8F4P - chains A and D of the 4 polymer chains in the assembly; structure by electron microscopy, 3.70 A resolution.

[Chain A]
Molecule: Spike glycoprotein
Source organism: Severe acute respiratory syndrome coronavirus 2
UniProtKB: P0DTC2 (SPIKE_SARS2); numbering as in UniProt (aligned over 14-1149)
Amino-acid sequence (1136 residues; row label = number of the first residue in the row):
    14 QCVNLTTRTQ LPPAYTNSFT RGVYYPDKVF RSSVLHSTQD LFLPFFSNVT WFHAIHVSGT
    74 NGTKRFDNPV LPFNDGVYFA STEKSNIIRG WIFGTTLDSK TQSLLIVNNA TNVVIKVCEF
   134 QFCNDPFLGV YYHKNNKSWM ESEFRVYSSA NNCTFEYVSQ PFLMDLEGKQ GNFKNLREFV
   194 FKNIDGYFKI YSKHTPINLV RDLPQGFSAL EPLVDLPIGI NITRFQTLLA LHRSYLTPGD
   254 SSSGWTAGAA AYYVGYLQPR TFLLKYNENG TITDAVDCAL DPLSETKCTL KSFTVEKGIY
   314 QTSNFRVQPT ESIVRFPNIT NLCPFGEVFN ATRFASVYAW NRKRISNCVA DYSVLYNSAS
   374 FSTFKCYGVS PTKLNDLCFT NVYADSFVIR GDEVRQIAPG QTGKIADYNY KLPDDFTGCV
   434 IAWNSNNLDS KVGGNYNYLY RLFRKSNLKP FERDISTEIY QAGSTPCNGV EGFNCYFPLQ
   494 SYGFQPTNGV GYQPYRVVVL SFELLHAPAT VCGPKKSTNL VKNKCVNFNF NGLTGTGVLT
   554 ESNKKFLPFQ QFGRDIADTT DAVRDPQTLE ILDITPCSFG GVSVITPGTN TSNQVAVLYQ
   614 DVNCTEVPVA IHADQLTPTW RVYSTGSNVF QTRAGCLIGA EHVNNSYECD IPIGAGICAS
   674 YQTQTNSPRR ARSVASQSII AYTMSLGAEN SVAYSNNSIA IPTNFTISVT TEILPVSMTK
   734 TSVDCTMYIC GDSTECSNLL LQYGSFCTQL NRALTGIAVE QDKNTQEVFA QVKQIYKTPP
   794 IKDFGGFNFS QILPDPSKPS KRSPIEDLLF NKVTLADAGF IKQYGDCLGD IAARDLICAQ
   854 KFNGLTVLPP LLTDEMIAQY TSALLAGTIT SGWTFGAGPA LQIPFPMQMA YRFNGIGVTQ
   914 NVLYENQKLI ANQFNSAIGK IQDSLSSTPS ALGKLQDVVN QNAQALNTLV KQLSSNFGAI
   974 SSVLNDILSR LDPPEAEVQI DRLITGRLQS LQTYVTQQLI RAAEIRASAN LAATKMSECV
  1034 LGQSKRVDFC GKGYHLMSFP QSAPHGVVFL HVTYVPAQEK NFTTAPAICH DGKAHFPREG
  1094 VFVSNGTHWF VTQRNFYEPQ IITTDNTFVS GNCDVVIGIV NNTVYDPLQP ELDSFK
Not modelled in the structure: 71-75, 618-640, 677-688, 828-848, 941-943, 1147-1149
Disulfides: Cys-336/Cys-361, Cys-379/Cys-432, Cys-391/Cys-525, Cys-480/Cys-488, Cys-538/Cys-590, Cys-617/Cys-649, Cys-662/Cys-671, Cys-738/Cys-760, Cys-743/Cys-749, Cys-1032/Cys-1043, Cys-1082/Cys-1126
Covalently attached groups: N-acetylglucosamine (NAG) linked to Asn-282, Asn-331, Asn-343, Asn-603, Asn-616, Asn-657, Asn-709, Asn-717, Asn-1098, Asn-1134
Construct notes: conflict Pro-817 (Phe in P0DTC2), Pro-892 (Ala in P0DTC2), Pro-899 (Ala in P0DTC2), Pro-942 (Ala in P0DTC2), Pro-986 (Lys in P0DTC2), Pro-987 (Val in P0DTC2)
UniProt features mapped onto this chain:
  - region: Asn-280 to Cys-301 (Putative superantigen), Arg-403 to Asp-405 (Integrin-binding motif), Asn-448 to Phe-456 (Immunodominant HLA epitope recognized by the CD8+), Pro-681 to Ala-684 (Putative superantigen), Ser-816 to Tyr-837 (Fusion peptide 1), Lys-835 to Phe-855 (Fusion peptide 2)
  - site (Cleavage): Arg-685, Ser-686, Arg-815, Ser-816
  - glycosylation: Asn-17 (N-linked (GlcNAc...) (complex) asparagine), Asn-61 (N-linked (GlcNAc...) (hybrid) asparagine), Asn-74 (N-linked (GlcNAc...) (complex) asparagine), Asn-122 (N-linked (GlcNAc...) (hybrid) asparagine), Asn-149 (N-linked (GlcNAc...) (complex) asparagine), Asn-165 (N-linked (GlcNAc...) (complex) asparagine), Asn-234 (N-linked (GlcNAc...) (high mannose) asparagine), Asn-282 (N-linked (GlcNAc...) (complex) asparagine), Thr-323 (O-linked (GalNAc) threonine), Ser-325 (O-linked (HexNAc...) serine), Asn-331 (N-linked (GlcNAc...) (complex) asparagine), Asn-343 (N-linked (GlcNAc...) (complex) asparagine), Asn-603 (N-linked (GlcNAc...) (hybrid) asparagine), Asn-616 (N-linked (GlcNAc...) (complex) asparagine), Asn-657 (N-linked (GlcNAc...) (complex) asparagine), Thr-676 (O-linked (GlcNAc...) threonine), Thr-678 (O-linked (GlcNAc...) threonine), Asn-709 (N-linked (GlcNAc...) (high mannose) asparagine), Asn-717 (N-linked (GlcNAc...) (hybrid) asparagine), Asn-801 (N-linked (GlcNAc...) (hybrid) asparagine) and 3 more in UniProt
  - natural variant: Leu-18 (L18F: In strain: Beta/B.1.351, Gamma/P.1 and 1 more), Thr-19 (T19I: In strain: Omicron/BQ.1.1, Omicron/XBB.1.5 and 1 more; T19R: In strain: Delta/B.1.617.2, Omicron/BA.2 and 4 more), Thr-20 (T20N: In strain: Gamma/P.1), Leu-24 to Ala-27 (sequence variant, change not given here; In strain: Omicron/BA.2, Omicron/BA.2.12.1 and 6 more), Pro-26 (P26S: In strain: Gamma/P.1), Gln-52 (Q52H: In strain: Omicron/EG.5.1), Ala-67 (A67V: In strain: Eta/B.1.525, Omicron/BA.1), His-69 to Val-70 (deletion: In strain: Alpha/B.1.1.7, Eta/B.1.525 and 5 more), Gly-75 (G75V: In strain: Lambda/C.37), Thr-76 (T76I: In strain: Lambda/C.37), Asp-80 (D80A: In strain: Beta/B.1.351), Val-83 (V83A: In strain: Omicron/XBB.1.5, Omicron/EG.5.1), 79 further natural variant entries in UniProt
  - mutagenesis: His-69 to Val-70 (Increased incorporation of cleaved spike into virions), Asn-121 (N121Q: Partial loss of biliverdin affinity), Arg-190 (R190K: Partial loss of biliverdin affinity), Asn-234 (N234Q: Increased resistance to neutralizing antibodies), Asn-331 (N331Q: Reduced viral infectivity), Asn-343 (N343Q: Reduced viral infectivity), Leu-452 (L452R: Increased resistance to neutralizing antibodies. Decreases HLA binding to NF9 epitope. Increased binding affinity to human ACE2), Tyr-453 (Y453F: Decreased HLA binding to NF9 epitope. Increased binding affinity to human ACE2), Ala-475 (A475V: Increased resistance to neutralizing antibodies), Val-483 (V483A: Increased resistance to neutralizing antibodies), Glu-484 (E484D: Increased replication in human TMEM106B overexpressing cells), Phe-490 (F490L: Increased resistance to neutralizing antibodies and human covalescent sera neutralization), 14 further mutagenesis entries in UniProt

[Chain D]
Molecule: Anti-S1 Nanobody
Source organism: Lama glama
Notes: antibody fragment or engineered binder
Amino-acid sequence (118 residues; numbered 1 to 118; the number before each row is that of its first residue):
     1 EVQLVESGGG LVQPGGSLRL SCAASGGTFS SIGMGWFRQA PGKEREFVAA ISWDGGATAY
    61 ADSVKGRFTI SADNSKNTAY LQMNSLKPED TAVYYCAKED VGKPFDWGQG TLVTVSSG
Disulfides: Cys-22/Cys-96

[How chain A and chain D interact]
Pairs across the interface - 19 pairs, chain A then chain D:
  Ala-475(A) / Ile-32(D)  hydrophobic
  Glu-484(A) / Tyr-60(D)
  Glu-484(A) / Asp-62(D)
  Gly-485(A) / Phe-47(D)
  Gly-485(A) / Ala-59(D)
  Phe-486(A) / Gly-35(D)
  Phe-486(A) / Phe-37(D)  hydrophobic
  Phe-486(A) / Phe-47(D)
  Phe-486(A) / Ala-50(D)  hydrophobic
  Phe-486(A) / Glu-99(D)
  Phe-486(A) / Phe-105(D)  hydrophobic
  Asn-487(A) / Ile-32(D)
  Asn-487(A) / Glu-99(D)
  Tyr-489(A) / Ala-50(D)
  Tyr-489(A) / Ile-51(D)  hydrogen bond (side chain-backbone)
  Tyr-489(A) / Ser-52(D)  hydrogen bond (side chain-backbone)
  Tyr-489(A) / Ala-57(D)
  Gln-493(A) / Gly-56(D)  hydrogen bond (side chain-backbone)
  Gln-493(A) / Ala-57(D)
Also at the interface, not in a pair above, chain A (11 interface residues in all): Leu-455, Phe-456, Thr-478, Cys-488
Also at the interface, not in a pair above, chain D (19 interface residues in all): Met-34, Ala-49, Asp-54, Gly-55, Ala-97

[In short]
11 residues of chain A and 19 residues of chain D are in contact, with 3 hydrogen bonds. Polar pairs include
Tyr-489(A)/Ile-51(D), Tyr-489(A)/Ser-52(D) and Gln-493(A)/Gly-56(D). Covalently linked N-acetylglucosamine: at
Asn-282(A), Asn-331(A), Asn-343(A), Asn-603(A), Asn-616(A) and Asn-657(A) and 4 more.
Chain A is Spike glycoprotein (Severe acute respiratory syndrome coronavirus 2) and chain D is Anti-S1
Nanobody (Lama glama); the structure, SARS-CoV-2 spike protein trimer (down conformation) bound with a
nanobody, was determined by electron microscopy.
